PDB entry 6ULN | X-ray diffraction, 2.01 A resolution | chains A and B of the 3 polymer chains in the assembly

== Chain A ==
Protein: HLA class I antigen
Source organism: Homo sapiens
UniProtKB: C1K0Y1 (C1K0Y1_HUMAN); residues 1-274 here correspond to UniProt positions 25-298 (UniProt number = residue number + 24)
Sequence (274 residues; row label = number of the first residue in the row):
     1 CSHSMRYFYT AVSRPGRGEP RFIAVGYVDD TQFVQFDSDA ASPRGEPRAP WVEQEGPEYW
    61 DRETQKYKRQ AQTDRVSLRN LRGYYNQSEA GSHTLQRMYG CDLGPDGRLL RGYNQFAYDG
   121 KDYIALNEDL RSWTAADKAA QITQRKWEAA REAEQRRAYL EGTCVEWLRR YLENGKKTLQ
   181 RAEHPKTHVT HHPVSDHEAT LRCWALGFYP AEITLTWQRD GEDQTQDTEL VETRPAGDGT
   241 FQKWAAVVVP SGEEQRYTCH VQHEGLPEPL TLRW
Not modelled in the structure: 1
Cystine bridges: Cys101-Cys164, Cys203-Cys259

== Chain B ==
Protein: Beta-2-microglobulin
Source organism: Homo sapiens
UniProtKB: P61769 (B2MG_HUMAN); residues 1-99 here correspond to UniProt positions 21-119 (UniProt number = residue number + 20)
Sequence (99 residues; each row starts with the number of its first residue):
     1 IQRTPKIQVY SRHPAENGKS NFLNCYVSGF HPSDIEVDLL KNGERIEKVE HSDLSFSKDW
    61 SFYLLYYTEF TPTEKDEYAC RVNHVTLSQP KIVKWDRDM
Cystine bridges: Cys25-Cys80
Swiss-Prot annotation at these positions:
  - modified residue: Gln2 (Pyrrolidone carboxylic acid)
  - glycosylation: Ile1 (N-linked (Glc) (glycation) isoleucine), Lys19 (N-linked (Glc) (glycation) lysine), Lys41 (N-linked (Glc) (glycation) lysine), Lys48 (N-linked (Glc) (glycation) lysine), Lys58 (N-linked (Glc) (glycation) lysine), Lys91 (N-linked (Glc) (glycation) lysine), Lys94 (N-linked (Glc) (glycation) lysine)

== Interface between chain A and chain B ==
Pairs across the interface - 50 pairs, chain A then chain B:
  Phe8(A) - Phe56(B)  hydrophobic
  Tyr9(A) - Phe56(B)
  Thr10(A) - Phe56(B)
  Thr10(A) - Phe62(B)
  Val12(A) - Ser33(B)
  Val25(A) - Asp53(B)
  Val25(A) - Leu54(B)
  Val25(A) - Ser55(B)
  Tyr27(A) - Ser55(B)
  Tyr27(A) - Tyr63(B)  hydrogen bond
  Gln32(A) - Asp53(B)  hydrogen bond
  Gln35(A) - Asp53(B)  hydrogen bond
  Arg48(A) - Asp53(B)  salt bridge
  Gln96(A) - His31(B)  hydrogen bond
  Gln96(A) - Phe56(B)
  Gln96(A) - Trp60(B)  hydrogen bond (side chain-backbone)
  Gln96(A) - Phe62(B)
  Arg97(A) - Phe56(B)
  Gln115(A) - Trp60(B)
  Phe116(A) - Trp60(B)
  Ala117(A) - Trp60(B)  hydrophobic
  Asp119(A) - Ile1(B)
  Asp119(A) - His31(B)
  Gly120(A) - Ile1(B)
  Gly120(A) - His31(B)
  Asp122(A) - Trp60(B)  hydrogen bond
  His192(A) - Asp98(B)  salt bridge
  Arg202(A) - Asp98(B)  hydrogen bond (side chain-backbone)
  Trp204(A) - Asp98(B)
  Trp204(A) - Met99(B)
  Leu206(A) - Pro14(B)  hydrophobic
  Val231(A) - Gln8(B)
  Glu232(A) - Lys6(B)
  Glu232(A) - Gln8(B)  hydrogen bond (backbone-side chain)
  Arg234(A) - Gln8(B)  hydrogen bond
  Arg234(A) - Tyr10(B)
  Arg234(A) - Met99(B)  hydrogen bond (side chain-backbone)
  Pro235(A) - Tyr10(B)  hydrogen bond (backbone-side chain)
  Pro235(A) - Asn24(B)
  Pro235(A) - Tyr26(B)
  Pro235(A) - Leu65(B)  hydrophobic
  Ala236(A) - Arg12(B)  hydrogen bond (backbone-side chain)
  Ala236(A) - Asn24(B)  hydrogen bond (backbone-side chain)
  Gly237(A) - Arg12(B)  hydrogen bond (backbone-side chain)
  Gly237(A) - Leu65(B)
  Asp238(A) - Arg12(B)
  Gln242(A) - Tyr10(B)
  Gln242(A) - Ser11(B)  hydrogen bond (side chain-backbone)
  Gln242(A) - Arg12(B)  hydrogen bond (side chain-backbone)
  Trp244(A) - Met99(B)  hydrogen bond (side chain-backbone)
Also at the interface, not in a pair above, chain A (35 interface residues in all): Ile23, Thr94, Met98, Lys121, Thr233
Also at the interface, not in a pair above, chain B (24 interface residues in all): His13, Pro32, Asp59

== Summary ==
Chain A and chain B form an interface of 35 and 24 residues respectively; the contacts include 17 hydrogen
bonds and 2 salt bridges. Polar contacts include Arg48(A)-Asp53(B), His192(A)-Asp98(B) and Tyr27(A)-Tyr63(B).
Here chain A is HLA class I antigen and chain B is Beta-2-microglobulin, both from Homo sapiens. Entry 6ULN
(Molecular basis for tumor infiltrating TCR recognition of hotspot KRAS-G12D mutation) was determined by X-ray
diffraction (same publication as 6ULI, 6ULK, 6ULR and 6UON).
